PDB entry 5IJN | electron microscopy, 21.40 A resolution (very low resolution: no residue pairs are listed; an interface is given only as per-side residue counts) | chains E and O of the 26 polymer chains in the assembly

[Chain E]
Protein: Nuclear pore complex protein NUP155
Source organism: Homo sapiens
UniProtKB: O75694 (NU155_HUMAN); numbering as in UniProt (aligned over 1-1391)
Chain sequence (1391 residues; numbered 1 to 1391; the number before each row is that of its first residue):
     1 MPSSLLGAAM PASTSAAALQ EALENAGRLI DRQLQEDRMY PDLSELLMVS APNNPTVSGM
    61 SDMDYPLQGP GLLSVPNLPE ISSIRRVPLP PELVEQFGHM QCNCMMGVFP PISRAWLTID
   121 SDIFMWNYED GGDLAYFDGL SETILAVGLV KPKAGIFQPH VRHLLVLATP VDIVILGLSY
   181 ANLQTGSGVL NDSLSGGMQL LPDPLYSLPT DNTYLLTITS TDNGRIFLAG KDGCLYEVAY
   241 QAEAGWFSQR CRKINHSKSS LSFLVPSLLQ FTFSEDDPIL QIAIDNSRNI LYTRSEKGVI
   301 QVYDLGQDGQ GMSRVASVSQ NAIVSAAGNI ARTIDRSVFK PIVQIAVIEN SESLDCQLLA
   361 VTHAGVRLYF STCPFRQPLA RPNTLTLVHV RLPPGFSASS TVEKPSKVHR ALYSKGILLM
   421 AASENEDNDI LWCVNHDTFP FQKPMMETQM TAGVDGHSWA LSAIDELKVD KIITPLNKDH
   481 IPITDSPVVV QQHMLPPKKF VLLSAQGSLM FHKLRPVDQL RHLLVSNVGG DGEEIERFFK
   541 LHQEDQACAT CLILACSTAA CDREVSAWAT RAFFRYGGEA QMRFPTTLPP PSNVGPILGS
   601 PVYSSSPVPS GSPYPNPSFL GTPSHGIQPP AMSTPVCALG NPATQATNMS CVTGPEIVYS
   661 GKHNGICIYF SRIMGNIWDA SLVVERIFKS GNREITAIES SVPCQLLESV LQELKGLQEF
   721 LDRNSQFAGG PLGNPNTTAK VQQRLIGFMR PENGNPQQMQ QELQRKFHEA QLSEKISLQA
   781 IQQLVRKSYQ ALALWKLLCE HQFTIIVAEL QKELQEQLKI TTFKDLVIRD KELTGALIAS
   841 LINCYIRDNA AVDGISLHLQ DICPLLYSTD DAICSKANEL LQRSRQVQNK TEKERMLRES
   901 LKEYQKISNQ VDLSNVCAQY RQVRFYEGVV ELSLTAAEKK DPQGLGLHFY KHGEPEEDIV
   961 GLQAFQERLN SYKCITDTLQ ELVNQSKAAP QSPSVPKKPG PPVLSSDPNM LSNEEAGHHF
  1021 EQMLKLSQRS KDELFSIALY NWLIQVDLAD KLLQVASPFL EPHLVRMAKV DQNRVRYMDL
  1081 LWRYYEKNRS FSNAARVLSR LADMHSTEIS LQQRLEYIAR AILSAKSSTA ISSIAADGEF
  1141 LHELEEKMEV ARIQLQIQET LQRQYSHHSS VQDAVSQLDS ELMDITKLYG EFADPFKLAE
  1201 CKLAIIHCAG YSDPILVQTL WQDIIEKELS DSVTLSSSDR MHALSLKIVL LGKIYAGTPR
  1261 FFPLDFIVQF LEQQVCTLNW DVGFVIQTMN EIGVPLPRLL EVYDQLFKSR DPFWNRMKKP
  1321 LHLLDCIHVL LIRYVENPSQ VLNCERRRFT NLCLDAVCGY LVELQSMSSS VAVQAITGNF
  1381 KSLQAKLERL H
Disordered / not traced: 1-19, 51-57, 61, 69-71, 183-193, 206, 242-252, 262-275, 314-315, 341, 377-379, 426, 466-473, 526-533, 559-560, 585, 590-657, 685-698, 731-768, 864-870, 888-897, 959, 984-1014, 1030-1033, 1070-1075, 1106, 1126-1138, 1313-1318, 1376-1391

[Chain O]
Protein: Nuclear pore complex protein NUP93
Source organism: Homo sapiens
UniProtKB: Q8N1F7 (NUP93_HUMAN); residues 1-819 here = UniProt positions 1-819
Chain sequence (819 residues; each row starts with the number of its first residue):
     1 MDTEGFGELL QQAEQLAAET EGISELPHVE RNLQEIQQAG ERLRSRTLTR TSQETADVKA
    61 SVLLGSRGLD ISHISQRLES LSAATTFEPL EPVKDTDIQG FLKNEKDNAL LSAIEESRKR
   121 TFGMAEEYHR ESMLVEWEQV KQRILHTLLA SGEDALDFTQ ESEPSYISDV GPPGRSSLDN
   181 IEMAYARQIY IYNEKIVNGH LQPNLVDLCA SVAELDDKSI SDMWTMVKQM TDVLLTPATD
   241 ALKNRSSVEV RMEFVRQALA YLEQSYKNYT LVTVFGNLHQ AQLGGVPGTY QLVRSFLNIK
   301 LPAPLPGLQD GEVEGHPVWA LIYYCMRCGD LLAASQVVNR AQHQLGEFKT WFQEYMNSKD
   361 RRLSPATENK LRLHYRRALR NNTDPYKRAV YCIIGRCDVT DNQSEVADKT EDYLWLKLNQ
   421 VCFDDDGTSS PQDRLTLSQF QKQLLEDYGE SHFTVNQQPF LYFQVLFLTA QFEAAVAFLF
   481 RMERLRCHAV HVALVLFELK LLLKSSGQSA QLLSHEPGDP PCLRRLNFVR LLMLYTRKFE
   541 STDPREALQY FYFLRDEKDS QGENMFLRCV SELVIESREF DMILGKLEND GSRKPGVIDK
   601 FTSDTKPIIN KVASVAENKG LFEEAAKLYD LAKNADKVLE LMNKLLSPVV PQISAPQSNK
   661 ERLKNMALSI AERYRAQGIS ANKFVDSTFY LLLDLITFFD EYHSGHIDRA FDIIERLKLV
   721 PLNQESVEER VAAFRNFSDE IRHNLSEVLL ATMNILFTQF KRLKGTSPSS SSRPQRVIED
   781 RDSQLRSQAR TLITFAGMIP YRTSGDTNAR LVQMEVLMN
Disordered / not traced: 43-172, 235-249, 280-281, 456-458, 505-521, 766-777, 816-819
UniProt features mapped onto this chain:
  - modified residue: Thr49 (Phosphothreonine), Ser52 (Phosphoserine), Ser66 (Phosphoserine), Ser72 (Phosphoserine), Ser75 (Phosphoserine), Ser80 (Phosphoserine), Ser430 (Phosphoserine), Ser767 (Phosphoserine)
  - natural variant: Arg388 (R388W: In NPHS12), Gly591 (G591V: In NPHS12), Tyr629 (Y629C: In NPHS12)

[Interface between chain E and chain O]
At this resolution (21 A) residue pairs are not listed: 12 residues of chain E and 9 of chain O lie at the interface.

[Overview]
Chain E and chain O form an interface of 12 and 9 residues respectively.
Here chain E is Nuclear pore complex protein NUP155 and chain O is Nuclear pore complex protein NUP93, both
from Homo sapiens. Entry 5IJN (Composite structure of the inner ring of the human nuclear pore complex (32
copies of Nup205)) was determined by electron microscopy, deposited together with 5IJO.
